6QG5 - chains B and H of the 16 polymer chains in the assembly; structure by electron microscopy, 10.10 A resolution (very low resolution: no residue pairs are listed; an interface is given only as per-side residue counts).

Chain B:
Name: Translation initiation factor eIF-2B subunit alpha
Organism: Saccharomyces cerevisiae
Reference sequence: P14741 (EI2BA_YEAST); numbering as in UniProt (aligned over 1-305)
Sequence (305 residues; row label = number of the first residue in the row):
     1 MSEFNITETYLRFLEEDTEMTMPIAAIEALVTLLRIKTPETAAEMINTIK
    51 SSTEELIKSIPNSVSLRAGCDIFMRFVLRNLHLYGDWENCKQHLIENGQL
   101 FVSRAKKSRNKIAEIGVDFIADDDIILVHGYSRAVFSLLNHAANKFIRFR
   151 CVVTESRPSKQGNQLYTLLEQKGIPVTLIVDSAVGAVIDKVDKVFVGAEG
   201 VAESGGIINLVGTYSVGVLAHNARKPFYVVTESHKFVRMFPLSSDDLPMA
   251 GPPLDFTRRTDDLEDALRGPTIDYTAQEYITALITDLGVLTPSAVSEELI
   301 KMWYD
Unresolved in the structure: 1-3
UniProt features mapped onto this chain:
  - modified residue: Ser-2 (N-acetylserine), Thr-291 (Phosphothreonine)

Chain H:
Name: Translation initiation factor eIF-2B subunit delta
Organism: Saccharomyces cerevisiae
Reference sequence: P12754 (EI2BD_YEAST); residues 1-651 here = UniProt positions 1-651
Sequence (651 residues; each row starts with the number of its first residue):
     1 MSESEAKSRSATPPSKAKQATPTTTAAANGEKKLTNKELKELKKQEKAAK
    51 RAAMKQANGISIEQQQQQAQMKKEKKQLQREQQQKREQKQKNANKKKQNE
   101 RNVKKSTLFGHLETTEERRATILALTSAVSSPKTSRITAAGLMVPVVASA
   151 LSGSNVLTASSLMPVGPNASSTVSASAPASTTTTLPASSAALSAGTSSAS
   201 TNTPTAIQQEIASSNASDVAKTLASISLEAGEFNVIPGISSVIPTVLEQS
   251 FDNSSLISSVKELLLNKDLIHPSILLLTSHLAHYKIVGSIPRCIAMLEVF
   301 QIVIKDYQTPKGTTLSRNLTSYLSHQIDLLKKARPLSVTMGNAIRWLKQE
   351 ISLIDPSTPDKAAKKDLCEKIGQFAKEKIELADQLIIDNASTQIEESTTI
   401 VTYGSSKVLTELLLHNAISLKKNIKVIVVDSRPLFEGRKMAETLRNAGVN
   451 VMYALITSLDTIFNMDVDYVFLGAHSILSNGFLYSRAGTAMLAMSAKRRN
   501 IPVLVCCESLKFSQRVQLDSVTFNELADPNDLVNIDYENPVERRGNKGAL
   551 LNQFIKERKFEKKKLAMENKPKGNKIGGKKGSEGESKDASNEEDSNSKNI
   601 LDGWQELPSLNIVNILYDLTPPEYIKKVITEFGALPPSSVPVILREYKGS
   651 A
Unresolved in the structure: 1-236, 258, 465, 594-651
UniProt features mapped onto this chain:
  - modified residue: Ser-2 (N-acetylserine), Ser-106 (Phosphoserine), Thr-121 (Phosphothreonine)

Interface between chain B and chain H:
At this resolution (10 A) residue pairs are not listed: 19 residues of chain B and 20 of chain H lie at the interface.

Summary:
19 residues of chain B and 20 residues of chain H are in contact.
Chain B is Translation initiation factor eIF-2B subunit alpha and chain H is Translation initiation factor
eIF-2B subunit delta, both from Saccharomyces cerevisiae; the structure, Structure of eIF2B-eIF2
(phosphorylated at Ser51) complex (model C), was determined by electron microscopy (same publication as 6QG0,
6QG1, 6QG2, 6QG3 and 6QG6).
